Entry 8W4F (electron microscopy, 4.20 A resolution (low resolution: residue-level contacts below are approximate; hydrogen-bond / salt-bridge calls are withheld)); this record covers chains A and E of the 6 polymer chains in the assembly.

== Chain A ==
Protein: Spike glycoprotein
Source organism: Severe acute respiratory syndrome coronavirus 2
Reference sequence: P0DTC2 (SPIKE_SARS2); residue numbers follow UniProt; this construct covers 27-1146
Chain sequence (1120 residues; row label = number of the first residue in the row):
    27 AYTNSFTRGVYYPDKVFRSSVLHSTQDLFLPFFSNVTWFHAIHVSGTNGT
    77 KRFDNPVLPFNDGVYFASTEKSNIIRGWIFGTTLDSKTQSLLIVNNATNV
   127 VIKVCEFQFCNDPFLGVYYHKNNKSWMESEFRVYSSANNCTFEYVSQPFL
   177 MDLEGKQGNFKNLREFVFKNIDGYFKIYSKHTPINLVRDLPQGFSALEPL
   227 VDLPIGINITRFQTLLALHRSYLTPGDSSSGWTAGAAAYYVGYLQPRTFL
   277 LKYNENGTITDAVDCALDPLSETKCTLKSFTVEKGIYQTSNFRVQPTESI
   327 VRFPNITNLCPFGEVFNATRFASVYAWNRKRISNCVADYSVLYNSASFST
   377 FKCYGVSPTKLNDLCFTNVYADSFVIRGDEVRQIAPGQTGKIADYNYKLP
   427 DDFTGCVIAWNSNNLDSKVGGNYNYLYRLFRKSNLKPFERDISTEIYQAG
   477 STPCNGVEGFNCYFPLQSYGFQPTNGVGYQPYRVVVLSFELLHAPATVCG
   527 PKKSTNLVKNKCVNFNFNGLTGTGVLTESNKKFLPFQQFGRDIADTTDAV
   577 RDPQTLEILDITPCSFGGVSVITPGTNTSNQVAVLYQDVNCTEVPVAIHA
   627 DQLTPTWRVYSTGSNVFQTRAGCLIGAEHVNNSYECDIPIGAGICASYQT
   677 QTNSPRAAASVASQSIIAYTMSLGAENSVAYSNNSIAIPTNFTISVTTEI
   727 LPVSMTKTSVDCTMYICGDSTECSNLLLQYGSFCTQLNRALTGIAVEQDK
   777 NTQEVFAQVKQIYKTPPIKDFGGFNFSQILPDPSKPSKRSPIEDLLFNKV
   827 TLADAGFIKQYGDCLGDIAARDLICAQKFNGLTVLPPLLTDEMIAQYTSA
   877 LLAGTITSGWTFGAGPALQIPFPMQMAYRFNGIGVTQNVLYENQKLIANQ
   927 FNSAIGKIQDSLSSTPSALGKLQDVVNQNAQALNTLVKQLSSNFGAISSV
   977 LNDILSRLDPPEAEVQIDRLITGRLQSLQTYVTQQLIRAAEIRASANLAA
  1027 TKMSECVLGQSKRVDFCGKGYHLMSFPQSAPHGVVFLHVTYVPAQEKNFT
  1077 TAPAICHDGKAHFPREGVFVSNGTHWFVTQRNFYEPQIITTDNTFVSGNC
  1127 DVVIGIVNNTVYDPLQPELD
Disulfides: C131-C166, C291-C301, C336-C361, C379-C432, C391-C525, C480-C488, C538-C590, C617-C649, C662-C671, C738-C760, C743-C749, C1032-C1043, C1082-C1126
Differences from the reference sequence: engineered mutation A683 (Arg in P0DTC2), A685 (Arg in P0DTC2), P817 (Phe in P0DTC2), P892 (Ala in P0DTC2), P899 (Ala in P0DTC2), P942 (Ala in P0DTC2), P986 (Lys in P0DTC2), P987 (Val in P0DTC2)

== Chain E ==
Protein: Tribody
Source organism: synthetic construct
Chain sequence (197 residues; numbered 1 to 197; the number before each row is that of its first residue):
     1 QVQLVESGGGLVQAGGSLRLSCAASGIIFGRNAMGWYRQAPGKERELVAG
    51 ITRRGSITYYADSVKGRFTISRDNAKNTVYLQMNSLKPEDTAVYYCAADP
   101 ASPAPGDYWGQGTQVTVSSGAGGSGGSSGSDGASGSRVTAFSNMDDMLQK
   151 AHLVIEGTFIYLRDSTEFFIRVRDGWKKLQLGELIPIPADSPPPPAL

== Interface between chain A and chain E ==
Contacting residue pairs (57; chain A residue first):
  N343(A) with L197(E)
  A344(A) with P194(E); P195(E); L197(E)
  R403(A) with Q1(E)
  E406(A) with I27(E)
  K417(A) with Q1(E); I27(E)
  V445(A) with G26(E)
  G446(A) with F29(E)
  N448(A) with G30(E)
  Y449(A) with R53(E)
  L452(A) with G30(E); N32(E); R53(E)
  L455(A) with P100(E)
  I468(A) with T52(E)
  T470(A) with I57(E)
  E471(A) with I57(E)
  I472(A) with I57(E); T58(E)
  Q474(A) with Y60(E); D62(E)
  N481(A) with A61(E); D62(E)
  G482(A) with S63(E)
  Y489(A) with L47(E); Y59(E); A61(E)
  F490(A) with T52(E); Y59(E)
  P491(A) with Y59(E); D99(E); P100(E)
  L492(A) with R31(E); N32(E); T52(E); P100(E)
  Q493(A) with P100(E)
  S494(A) with G26(E); G30(E); R31(E)
  Y495(A) with I27(E); R31(E)
  G496(A) with G26(E); I27(E)
  F497(A) with G26(E)
  Q498(A) with Q1(E); V2(E); Q3(E); S25(E)
  N501(A) with Q3(E); G135(E); S136(E)
  G502(A) with S136(E); R137(E)
  V503(A) with R137(E)
Also at the interface, not in a pair above, chain A (36 interface residues in all): T345, K444, N450, S469, Y505
Also at the interface, not in a pair above, chain E (32 interface residues in all): V48, I51, R72, A101

== Overview ==
36 residues of chain A face 32 of chain E across their interface.
Chain A is Spike glycoprotein (Severe acute respiratory syndrome coronavirus 2) and chain E is Tribody
(synthetic construct); the structure, SARS-CoV-2 spike protein in complex with a trivalent nanobody, was
determined by electron microscopy.
